PDB entry 8PI8 | X-ray diffraction, 2.30 A resolution | chains F and A of the 4 polymer chains in the assembly

== Chain F ==
Molecule: Chains: F
Sequence (21 nucleotides; each row starts with the number of its first residue):
   401 ATACGTTAAA GAGTAACCAG T

== Chain A ==
Name: Hepatocyte nuclear factor 1-alpha
Organism: Homo sapiens
UniProtKB: P20823 (HNF1A_HUMAN); residues 83-279 here = UniProt positions 83-279
Sequence (198 residues; numbered 82 to 279; the number before each row is that of its first residue):
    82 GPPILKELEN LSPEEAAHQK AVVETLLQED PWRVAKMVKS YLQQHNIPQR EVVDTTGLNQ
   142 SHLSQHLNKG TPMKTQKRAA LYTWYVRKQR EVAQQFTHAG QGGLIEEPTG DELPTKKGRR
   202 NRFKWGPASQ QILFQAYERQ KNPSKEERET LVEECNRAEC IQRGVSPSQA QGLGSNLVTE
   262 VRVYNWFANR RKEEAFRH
Disordered / not traced: 82-84, 182-199, 277-279
Construct notes: expression tag (82)
UniProt features mapped onto this chain:
  - DNA-binding region: Gly-199 to His-279 (Homeobox)
  - region (Interaction with DNA): Gln-130 to Glu-132, His-143 to Asn-149, Lys-155 to Lys-158, Arg-203 to Trp-206, Arg-263 to Tyr-265, Asn-270 to Lys-273
  - motif: Lys-197 to Lys-205 (Nuclear localization signal)
  - modified residue (Phosphoserine): Ser-93, Ser-247
  - cross-link: Lys-117 (Glycyl lysine isopeptide (Lys-Gly) (interchain with G-Cter in ubiquitin))
  - natural variant: Leu-107 (L107R: In MODY3), Lys-117 (K117E: In MODY3; uncertain significance), Tyr-122 (Y122C: In MODY3), Asn-127 (N127Y: In a hepatocellular carcinoma sample), Ile-128 (I128N: In MODY3; uncertain significance), Pro-129 (P129T: In MODY3; uncertain significance), Arg-131 (R131Q: In MODY3; R131W: In MODY3), Val-133 (V133M: In MODY3), Ser-142 (S142F: In MODY3), His-143 (H143Y: In MODY3), Lys-158 (K158N: In MODY3; uncertain significance), Arg-159 (R159Q: In MODY3; R159W: In MODY3), 20 further natural variant entries in UniProt
  - mutagenesis: Lys-117 (K117R: Strong loss of SPOP-mediated ubiquitination), Asn-127 (N127W: Abolishes transcription activation), Glu-132 (E132K: Abolishes transcription activation), Phe-177 (F177S: No significant effect on transcription activation), Ile-186 (I186Q: No effect on transcription activation), Thr-190 (T190Q: No effect on transcription activation), Asn-202 (N202D: Reduces transcription activation by 70%), Val-246 (V246D: Reduces transcription activation by 75%), Asn-257 (N257W: Reduces transcription activation by 70%)
From the paper describing this entry:
  - conformationally variable residues (side-chain flip): Gln-141
  - contacts within the chain: Gln-130/Gln-141 (hydrogen bond)
  - binding site for Chains: E: Arg-131, His-143, Asn-149, Lys-158, Arg-203, Lys-205, Arg-263, Asn-266, Asn-270, Lys-273
  - binding site for Chains: F (chain F): Ser-142, Lys-273

== Chain F / chain A interface ==
Contacting residue pairs - 24 pairs, chain F then chain A:
  DG405(F) with Pro-153(A), phosphate contact
  DT406(F) with His-143(A), salt bridge to the phosphate; Thr-152(A), base contact; Met-154(A), phosphate contact; Lys-155(A), hydrogen bond to the phosphate; Lys-158(A), salt bridge to the phosphate
  DT407(F) with Asn-140(A), phosphate contact; His-143(A), salt bridge to the phosphate; Gln-146(A), base contact
  DA408(F) with Asn-140(A), phosphate contact; Ser-142(A), hydrogen bond to the base
  DA409(F) with Ser-142(A), hydrogen bond to the base
  DG413(F) with Arg-203(A), base contact
  DT414(F) with Arg-203(A), hydrogen bond to the base; Lys-205(A), phosphate contact
  DA415(F) with Arg-203(A), sugar contact; Phe-204(A), sugar contact; Lys-205(A), salt bridge to the phosphate; Trp-206(A), hydrogen bond to the phosphate; Asn-270(A), base contact
  DA416(F) with Phe-204(A), phosphate contact; Arg-263(A), salt bridge to the phosphate; Asn-266(A), sugar contact; Asn-270(A), hydrogen bond to the base
Also at the interface, not in a pair above, chain F (11 interface residues in all): DC404, DC417

== Overview ==
The interface between chain F and chain A involves 11 residues on one side and 16 on the other, with 6
hydrogen bonds and 5 salt bridges. Among the polar pairs are DA408(F)/Ser-142(A), DA409(F)/Ser-142(A) and
DT414(F)/Arg-203(A). The paper reports a binding site for Chains: E at Arg-131(A), His-143(A) and Asn-149(A)
among others; a binding site for Chains: F (chain F) at Ser-142(A) and Lys-273(A).
Chain F is Chains: F and chain A is Hepatocyte nuclear factor 1-alpha (Homo sapiens); the structure, DNA
binding domain of HNF-1A bound to P2-HNF4A promoter DNA, was determined by X-ray diffraction together with
8PI7, 8PI9 and 8PIA from the same study.
